Entry 2WQS (X-ray diffraction, 1.70 A resolution); this record covers chain A.

[Chain A]
Name: Agglutinin receptor
Source organism: Streptococcus gordonii
Notes: fragment: c-terminal domain, residues 1083-1413
Reference sequence: P16952 (SSP5_STRGN); residue numbers follow UniProt; this construct covers 1083-1413
Amino-acid sequence (356 residues; numbered 1058 to 1413; the number before each row is that of its first residue):
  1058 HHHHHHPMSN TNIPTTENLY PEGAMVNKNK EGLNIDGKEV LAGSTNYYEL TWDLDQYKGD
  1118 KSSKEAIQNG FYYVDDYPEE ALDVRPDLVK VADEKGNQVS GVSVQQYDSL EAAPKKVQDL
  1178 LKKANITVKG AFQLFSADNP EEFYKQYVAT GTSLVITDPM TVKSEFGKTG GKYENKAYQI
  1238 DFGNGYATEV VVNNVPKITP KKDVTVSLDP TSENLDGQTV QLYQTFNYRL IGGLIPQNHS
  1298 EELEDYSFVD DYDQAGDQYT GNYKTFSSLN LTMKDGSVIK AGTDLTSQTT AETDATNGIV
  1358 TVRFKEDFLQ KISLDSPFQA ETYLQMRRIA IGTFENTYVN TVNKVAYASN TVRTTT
Unresolved in the structure: 1058-1080
Sequence notes: expression tag (1058-1082)
Metal / ion sites: Ca2+ site 1: D1133, Y1134, E1136, K1186, A1188; Ca2+ site 2: D1308, Y1309, Q1311, N1354, G1355

[Summary]
D1133, Y1134, E1136, K1186 and A1188 form the Ca2+ site 1. The Ca2+ site 2 is built by D1308, Y1309, Q1311,
N1354 and G1355.
Chain A is Agglutinin receptor (Streptococcus gordonii); the structure, Crystal structure of the C-terminal
domain of Streptococcus gordonii surface protein SspB, was determined by X-ray diffraction (same publication
as 2WOY and 2WZA).
